8XUM - chains A and B of the 3 polymer chains in the assembly; structure by electron microscopy, 2.90 A resolution.

# Chain A
Name: Leucine-rich repeat-containing G-protein coupled receptor 4
From: Homo sapiens
UniProtKB: Q9BXB1 (LGR4_HUMAN); the construct has insertions or renumbered stretches relative to UniProt, so the offset changes along the chain: 2-479 = UniProt 1-478; 516-951 = UniProt 516-951
Sequence (951 residues; numbered 2 to 951 plus 37 insertion-coded residues; 36 numbers in that range are skipped by the numbering (no residue carries them; nothing is unmodelled there); the number before each row is that of its first residue; a row labelled like 479A-479Z holds insertion residues (479A, then the next letters in order)):
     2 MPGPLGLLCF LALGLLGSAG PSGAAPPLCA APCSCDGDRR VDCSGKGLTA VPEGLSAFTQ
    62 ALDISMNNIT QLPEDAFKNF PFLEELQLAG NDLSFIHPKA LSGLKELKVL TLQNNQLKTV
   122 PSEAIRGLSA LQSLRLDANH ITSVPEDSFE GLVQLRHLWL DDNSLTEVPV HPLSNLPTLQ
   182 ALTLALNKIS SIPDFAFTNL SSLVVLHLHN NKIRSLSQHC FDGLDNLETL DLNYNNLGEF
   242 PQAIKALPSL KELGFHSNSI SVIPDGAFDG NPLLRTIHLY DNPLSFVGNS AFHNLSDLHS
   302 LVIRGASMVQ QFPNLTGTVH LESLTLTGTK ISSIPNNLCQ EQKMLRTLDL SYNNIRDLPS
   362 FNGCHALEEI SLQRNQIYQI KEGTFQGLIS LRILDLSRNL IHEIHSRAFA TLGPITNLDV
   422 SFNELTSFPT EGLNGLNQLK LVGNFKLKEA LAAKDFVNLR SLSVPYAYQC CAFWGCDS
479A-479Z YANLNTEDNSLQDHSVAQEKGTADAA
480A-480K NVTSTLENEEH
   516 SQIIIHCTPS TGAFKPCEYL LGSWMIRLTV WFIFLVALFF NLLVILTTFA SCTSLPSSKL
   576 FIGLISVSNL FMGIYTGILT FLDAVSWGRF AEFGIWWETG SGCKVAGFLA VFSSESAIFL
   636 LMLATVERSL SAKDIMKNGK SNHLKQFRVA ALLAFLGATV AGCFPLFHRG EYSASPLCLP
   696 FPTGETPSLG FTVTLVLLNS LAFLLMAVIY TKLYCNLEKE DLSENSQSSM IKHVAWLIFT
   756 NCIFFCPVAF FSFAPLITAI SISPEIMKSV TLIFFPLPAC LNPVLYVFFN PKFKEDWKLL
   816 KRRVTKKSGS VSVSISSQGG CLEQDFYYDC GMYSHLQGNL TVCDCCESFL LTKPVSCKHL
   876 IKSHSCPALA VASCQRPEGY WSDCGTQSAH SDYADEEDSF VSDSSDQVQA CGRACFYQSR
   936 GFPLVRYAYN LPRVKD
Disordered / not traced: 2-32, 479A-479Z, 480A-480K, 650-656, 733-740, 822-951
Disulfide bonds: Cys34-Cys44, Cys618-Cys693
Swiss-Prot annotation at these positions:
  - modified residue: Ser920 (Phosphoserine)
  - glycosylation (N-linked (GlcNAc...) asparagine): Asn69, Asn200, Asn295, Asn315, Asn480A

# Chain B
Name: R-spondin-2
From: Homo sapiens
UniProtKB: Q6UXX9 (RSPO2_HUMAN); residue numbers follow UniProt; this construct covers 1-243
Sequence (243 residues; numbered 1 to 243; the number before each row is that of its first residue):
     1 MQFRLFSFAL IILNCMDYSH CQGNRWRRSK RASYVSNPIC KGCLSCSKDN GCSRCQQKLF
    61 FFLRREGMRQ YGECLHSCPS GYYGHRAPDM NRCARCRIEN CDSCFSKDFC TKCKVGFYLH
   121 RGRCFDECPD GFAPLDETME CVEGCEVGHW SEWGTCSRNN RTCGFKWGLE TRTRQIVKKP
   181 VKDTILCPTI AESRRCKMTM RHCPGGKRTP KAKEKRNKKK KRKLIERAQE QHSVFLATDR
   241 ANQ
Disordered / not traced: 1-38, 142-243
Disulfide bonds: Cys40-Cys46, Cys43-Cys52, Cys55-Cys74, Cys78-Cys93, Cys96-Cys104, Cys101-Cys110, Cys113-Cys124, Cys128-Cys141
Sequence notes: conflict Asp136 (Glu in Q6UXX9)
Swiss-Prot annotation at these positions:
  - glycosylation: Asn160 (N-linked (GlcNAc...) asparagine)
  - natural variant: Arg69 (R69C: In HHRRD), Gln70 to Gln243 (deletion: In TETAMS2), Glu137 to Gln243 (deletion: In TETAMS2)
  - mutagenesis: Phe105 (F105A: Loss of LGR5-binding, no effect on interaction with RNF43 and ZNRF3, no effect on WNT3A signaling; when associated with A-109), Phe109 (F109A: Loss of LGR5-binding, no effect on interaction with RNF43 and ZNRF3, no effect on WNT3A signaling; when associated with A-105)

# How chain A and chain B interact
Pairs across the interface (30):
  Met67(A) - His76(B)  hydrogen bond
  Gly91(A) - His76(B)
  Gln114(A) - His76(B)
  Gln114(A) - Ser77(B)
  Asn115(A) - Lys58(B)
  Asn115(A) - Leu59(B)
  Asn115(A) - His76(B)  hydrogen bond
  Asp138(A) - Arg86(B)  salt bridge
  Ala139(A) - Lys58(B)
  Ala139(A) - Arg86(B)
  His158(A) - Phe109(B)
  Trp160(A) - Phe105(B)  hydrophobic
  Asp162(A) - Arg86(B)
  Asp163(A) - Lys58(B)  salt bridge
  Asp163(A) - Arg86(B)  salt bridge
  Gln181(A) - Phe109(B)
  Gln181(A) - Arg121(B)
  Ala182(A) - Phe105(B)  hydrophobic
  Thr184(A) - Phe105(B)
  Leu187(A) - Arg86(B)
  Val205(A) - Phe109(B)  hydrophobic
  Val205(A) - Arg121(B)
  Val206(A) - Phe109(B)  hydrophobic
  His208(A) - Phe105(B)
  His208(A) - Ser106(B)
  His210(A) - Arg86(B)
  Asn211(A) - Pro88(B)
  Asn227(A) - Arg121(B)
  Thr230(A) - Asp108(B)  hydrogen bond
  Glu253(A) - Asp108(B)
Interface residues without a listed pair, chain A (29 interface residues in all): Gln88, Ala90, Arg136, His141, Leu159, Leu183, Ser203
Interface residues without a listed pair, chain B (16 interface residues in all): Cys78, His85, Ala87, Thr111, Gly122

# Overview
Chain A and chain B form an interface of 29 and 16 residues respectively; the contacts include 3 hydrogen
bonds and 3 salt bridges. Among the polar pairs are Asp138(A)-Arg86(B), Asp163(A)-Lys58(B) and
Asp163(A)-Arg86(B). UniProt lists 2 mutagenesis sites on chain B.
Here chain A is Leucine-rich repeat-containing G-protein coupled receptor 4 and chain B is R-spondin-2, both
from Homo sapiens. Entry 8XUM (Structure of LGR4 with RSPO2) was determined by electron microscopy (same
publication as 9S37 and 8XT9).
